8P7B - chains B and T of the 5 polymer chains in the assembly; structure by electron microscopy, 2.42 A resolution.

Chain B:
Name: Serine--tRNA ligase, cytoplasmic
Source organism: Homo sapiens
Notes: EC 6.1.1.11
UniProt: P49591 (SYSC_HUMAN); numbering as in UniProt (aligned over 1-514)
Amino-acid sequence (514 residues; row label = number of the first residue in the row):
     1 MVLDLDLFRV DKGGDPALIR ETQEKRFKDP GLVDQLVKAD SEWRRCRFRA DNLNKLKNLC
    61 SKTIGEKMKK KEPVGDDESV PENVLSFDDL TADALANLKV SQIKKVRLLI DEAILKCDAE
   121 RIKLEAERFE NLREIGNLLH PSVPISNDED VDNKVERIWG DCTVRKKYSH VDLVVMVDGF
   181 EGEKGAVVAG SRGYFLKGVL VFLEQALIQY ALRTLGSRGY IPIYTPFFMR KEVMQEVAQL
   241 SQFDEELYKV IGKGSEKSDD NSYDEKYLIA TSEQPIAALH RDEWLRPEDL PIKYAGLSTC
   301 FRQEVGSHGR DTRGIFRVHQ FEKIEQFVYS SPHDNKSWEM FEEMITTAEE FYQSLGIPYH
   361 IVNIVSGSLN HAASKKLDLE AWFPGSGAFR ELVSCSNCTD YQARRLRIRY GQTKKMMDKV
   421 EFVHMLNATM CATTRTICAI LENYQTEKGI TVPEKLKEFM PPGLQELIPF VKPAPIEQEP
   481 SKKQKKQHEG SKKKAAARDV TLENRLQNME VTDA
Disordered / not traced: 1, 75-87, 256-263, 478-514
UniProt features mapped onto this chain:
  - motif: Lys-482 to Lys-494 (Nuclear localization signal)
  - binding site (L-serine): Thr-271, Arg-302, Glu-325, Asn-427
  - binding site (ATP): Arg-302 to Glu-304, Val-318 to Phe-321, Glu-391 to Ser-394
  - site: Thr-429 (Important for serine binding)
  - modified residue: Met-1 (N-acetylmethionine), Ser-241 (Phosphoserine), Lys-323 (N6-acetyllysine)
  - natural variant: Asp-172 (D172N: In NEDMAS), Arg-213 (R213L: In NEDMAS), Arg-302 (R302C: In NEDMAS), Arg-390 (R390C: In NEDMAS)
  - mutagenesis: Val-2 to Gly-14 (Abolishes DNA binding), Arg-9 (R9A: Strongly decreased enzyme activity), Arg-44 (R44A: Abolishes enzyme activity), Asp-51 (D51A: Abolishes enzyme activity), Asn-54 (N54A: Strongly decreased enzyme activity), Lys-55 (K55A: Moderately decreased enzyme activity), Asn-58 (N58A: Moderately decreased enzyme activity), Ser-61 (S61A: Moderately decreased enzyme activity), Gly-75 to Asn-97 (Decreased enzyme activity. Abolishes DNA binding), Lys-104 (K104A: Moderately decreased enzyme activity), Arg-107 (R107A: Moderately decreased enzyme activity), Gly-254 to Asn-261 (Mildly decreased enzyme activity. Nearly abolishes DNA binding), 8 further mutagenesis entries in UniProt

Chain T:
Molecule: Serine tRNA
Source organism: Trichoplusia ni
Sequence (85 nucleotides; each row starts with the number of its first residue; note: 1 number in that range is skipped by the numbering (no residue carries it; nothing is unmodelled there); a row labelled like 47A-47I holds insertion residues (47A, then the next letters in order)):
     1 GCAGUGGUGG CXGAGU
    18 GGU
   20A U
    21 AAGGCGUCGG ACUUGAAAUC CGAUUCG
47A-47I CUCUGCGAG
    48 XGUGGGUUCG AAUCCCACCC ACUGCGCCA
Disordered / not traced: 33-37, 75-76
Covalently attached groups: covalent link U16/OMG_18
Modified positions: 4AC (N(4)-acetylcytidine-5'-monophosphate) at position 12, OMG (o2'-methylguanosine-5'-monophosphate) at position 18, H2U (5,6-dihydrouridine-5'-monophosphate) at position 20, M2G (N2-dimethylguanosine-5'-monophosphate) at position 26, PSU (pseudouridine-5'-monophosphate) at position 39, OMU (o2'-methyluridine 5'-monophosphate) at position 44, 5MC (5-methylcytidine-5'-monophosphate) at position 48, 5MU (5-methyluridine 5'-monophosphate) at position 54, PSU (pseudouridine-5'-monophosphate) at position 55, 1MA (6-hydro-1-methyladenosine-5'-monophosphate) at position 58
Metal / ion sites: Mg2+ site 1: G9, 4AC_12; Mg2+ site 2: 5MC_48, U50

Interface between chain B and chain T:
Residue-residue contacts - 15 pairs, chain B then chain T:
  Ala-186(B) / C67(T)  phosphate contact
  Ala-186(B) / A68(T)  phosphate contact
  Gly-190(B) / C67(T)  phosphate contact
  Ser-191(B) / C67(T)  hydrogen bond to the phosphate
  Ser-191(B) / A68(T)  hydrogen bond to the phosphate
  Arg-192(B) / A68(T)  hydrogen bond to the phosphate
  Gly-306(B) / G1(T)  base contact
  Gly-306(B) / G73(T)  base contact
  Ser-307(B) / C72(T)  base contact
  His-308(B) / G73(T)  hydrogen bond to the base
  His-308(B) / C74(T)  hydrogen bond to the base
  Arg-310(B) / U70(T)  phosphate contact
  Arg-313(B) / C69(T)  salt bridge to the phosphate
  Arg-313(B) / U70(T)  salt bridge to the phosphate
  Arg-317(B) / C74(T)  hydrogen bond to the base
Interface residues without a listed pair, chain B (11 interface residues in all): Gly-309
Interface residues without a listed pair, chain T (9 interface residues in all): G71

Summary:
The interface between chain B and chain T involves 11 residues on one side and 9 on the other; the contacts
include 6 hydrogen bonds and 2 salt bridges. Polar contacts include His-308(B)/G73(T), His-308(B)/C74(T) and
Arg-317(B)/C74(T).
Chain B is Serine--tRNA ligase, cytoplasmic (Homo sapiens) and chain T is Serine tRNA (Trichoplusia ni); the
structure, CryoEM structure of METTL6 tRNA SerRS complex in a 1:2:2 stoichiometry, was determined by electron
microscopy together with 8P7C, 8P7D, 8OWX and 8OWY from the same study.
